7P8N - chains b and c of the 6 polymer chains in the assembly; structure by electron microscopy, 2.80 A resolution.

Chain b:
Name: Fe-hydrogenase, subunit beta
Source organism: Thermotoga maritima (strain ATCC 43589 / DSM 3109 / JCM 10099 / NBRC 100826 / MSB8)
Notes: EC 1.12.1.4
UniProt: G4FFG0 (G4FFG0_THEMA); numbering as in UniProt (aligned over 1-626)
Sequence (626 residues; numbered 1 to 626; the number before each row is that of its first residue):
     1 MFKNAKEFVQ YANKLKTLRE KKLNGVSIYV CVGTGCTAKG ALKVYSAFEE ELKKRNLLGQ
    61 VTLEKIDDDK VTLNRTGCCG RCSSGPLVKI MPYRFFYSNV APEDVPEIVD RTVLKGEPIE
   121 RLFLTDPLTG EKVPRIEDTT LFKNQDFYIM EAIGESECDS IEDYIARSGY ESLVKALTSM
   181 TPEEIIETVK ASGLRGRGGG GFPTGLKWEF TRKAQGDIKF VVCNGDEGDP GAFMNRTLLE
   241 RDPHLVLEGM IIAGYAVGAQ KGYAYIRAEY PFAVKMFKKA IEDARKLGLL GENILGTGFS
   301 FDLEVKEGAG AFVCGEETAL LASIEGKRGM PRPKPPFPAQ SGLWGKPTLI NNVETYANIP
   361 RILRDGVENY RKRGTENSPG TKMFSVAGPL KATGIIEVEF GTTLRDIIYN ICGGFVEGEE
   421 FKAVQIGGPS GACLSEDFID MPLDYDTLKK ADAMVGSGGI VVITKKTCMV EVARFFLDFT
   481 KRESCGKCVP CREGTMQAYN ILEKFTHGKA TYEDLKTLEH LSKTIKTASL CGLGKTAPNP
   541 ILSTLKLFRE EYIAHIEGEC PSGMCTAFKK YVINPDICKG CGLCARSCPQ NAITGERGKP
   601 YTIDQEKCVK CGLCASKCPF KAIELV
Unresolved in the structure: 59-69, 572-626
Bound ions: 2Fe-2S cluster Fe: Cys31, Cys36, Cys78, Cys82; Zn2+: Cys468, His555, Cys560, Cys565; 4Fe-4S cluster Fe: Cys485, Cys488, Cys491, Cys531
Ligand contacts:
  - 2Fe-2S cluster (FES): Cys31, Gly33, Thr34, Cys36, Cys78, Cys79, Gly80, Arg81, Cys82, Leu87
  - FMN (flavin mononucleotide): Gly196, Arg197, Gly198, Lys207, Asn224, Asp226, Glu227, Gly228, Asn235, Phe312, Gly315, Glu316, Glu317, Ile350, Asn351, Asn352, Thr355, Gly532, Leu533
  - 4Fe-4S cluster (SF4): Val313, Pro331, Ser484, Cys485, Gly486, Lys487, Cys488, Cys491, Arg492, Ser529, Leu530, Cys531, Leu533, Gly534

Chain c:
Name: Fe-hydrogenase, subunit gamma
Source organism: Thermotoga maritima (strain ATCC 43589 / DSM 3109 / JCM 10099 / NBRC 100826 / MSB8)
Notes: EC 1.12.1.4
UniProt: Q9S5X7 (Q9S5X7_THEMA); residues -1 to 161 here correspond to UniProt positions 2-164 (UniProt number = residue number + 3)
Sequence (189 residues; each row starts with the number of its first residue; numbers below 1 keep their minus sign (Met-27 is residue -27)):
   -27 MASWSHPQFE KSGGGGGENL YFQGAVLALE RHFEKVEEIL KKYGYKRENL IKILLEIQEI
    33 YRYLPEDVIN YVSTAMGIPP AKIYGVATFY AQFSLKPKGK YTIMVCDGTA CHMAGSPEVL
    93 KAIEEETGLT PGNVTEDLMF SLDQVGCLGA CALAPVMVIN GEVYGNLTAD KVKEILRKIK
   153 EKERESANV
Unresolved in the structure: -27 to 3, 160-161
Construct notes: initiating methionine (-27); linker (-26 to -25, -16 to -11); expression tag (-24 to -17, -10 to -2)
Bound ions: 2Fe-2S cluster Fe: Cys78, Cys83, Cys119, Cys123
Ligand contacts: 2Fe-2S cluster (FES): Cys78, Gly80, Thr81, Ala82, Cys83, Cys119, Leu120, Gly121, Ala122, Cys123, Val128

Interface between chain b and chain c:
Residue-residue contacts (63; chain b residue first):
  Thr34(b) with Leu120(c), hydrogen bond (side chain-backbone); Gly121(c)
  Gly35(b) with Gly121(c), hydrogen bond (backbone-backbone)
  Ala38(b) with Ala122(c), hydrophobic; Val135(c)
  Lys39(b) with Leu125(c)
  Ser83(b) with Ala124(c)
  Pro230(b) with Gly80(c); Thr81(c); Cys119(c), hydrogen bond (backbone-backbone)
  Gly231(b) with Cys119(c)
  Phe233(b) with Cys119(c), hydrophobic; Cys123(c), hydrophobic
  Arg236(b) with Cys119(c); Leu120(c), hydrogen bond (side chain-backbone); Gly121(c)
  Glu269(b) with Gln64(c)
  Tyr270(b) with Cys119(c)
  Lys306(b) with Glu20(c), salt bridge
  Glu307(b) with Ile23(c); Lys24(c); Leu27(c)
  Ala309(b) with Ile23(c), hydrophobic; Tyr62(c), hydrophobic; Ala63(c), hydrogen bond (backbone-backbone); Gln64(c), hydrogen bond (backbone-backbone); Phe65(c), hydrophobic
  Gly310(b) with Tyr62(c); Ala63(c), hydrogen bond (backbone-backbone)
  Ala311(b) with Phe61(c), hydrophobic; Tyr62(c), hydrophobic
  Val313(b) with Phe61(c), hydrophobic
  Cys314(b) with Tyr62(c), hydrophobic
  Ser323(b) with Ile23(c); Tyr62(c), hydrogen bond
  Ile324(b) with Glu20(c)
  Glu325(b) with Glu20(c)
  Gly326(b) with Arg19(c); Val58(c)
  Lys327(b) with Arg19(c); Tyr62(c), hydrogen bond (backbone-side chain)
  Arg328(b) with Gly57(c), hydrogen bond (side chain-backbone); Phe61(c); Tyr62(c)
  Gly329(b) with Phe61(c); Tyr62(c), hydrogen bond (backbone-side chain)
  Met330(b) with Phe61(c), hydrophobic
  Trp344(b) with Glu20(c)
  Ala387(b) with Ala82(c), hydrophobic; Cys123(c), hydrophobic
  Thr393(b) with Ala124(c)
  Val461(b) with Thr81(c)
  Glu471(b) with His84(c), salt bridge
  Val472(b) with Met85(c), hydrophobic
  Arg474(b) with His84(c)
  Phe475(b) with Asp79(c); Gly80(c); Thr81(c); His84(c); Met85(c), hydrophobic
  Phe476(b) with Thr81(c)
  Arg482(b) with Asp79(c), salt bridge; Gln116(c)
Other interface residues (no listed pair), chain b (46 interface residues in all): Asp229, Ala232, Tyr263, Ala268, Lys278, Glu304, Gly388, Ile463, Thr467, Cys485
Other interface residues (no listed pair), chain c (31 interface residues in all): Asn21, Leu22, Thr60, Gly118

In short:
46 residues of chain b and 31 residues of chain c are in contact, with 11 hydrogen bonds and 3 salt bridges.
Polar pairs include Lys306(b)-Glu20(c), Glu471(b)-His84(c) and Arg482(b)-Asp79(c). Ligands of chain b: 4Fe-4S
cluster, flavin mononucleotide and 2Fe-2S cluster.
Chain b is Fe-hydrogenase, subunit beta and chain c is Fe-hydrogenase, subunit gamma, both from Thermotoga
maritima (strain ATCC 43589 / DSM 3109 / JCM 10099 / NBRC 100826 / MSB8); the structure, TmHydABC- T. maritima
hydrogenase with bridge closed, was determined by electron microscopy together with 7P5H, 7P91 and 7P92 from
the same study.
